8JPE - chain Q; structure by electron microscopy, 2.91 A resolution.

== Chain Q ==
Protein: Guanine nucleotide-binding protein G(q) subunit alpha
Organism: Homo sapiens
UniProtKB: P50148 (GNAQ_HUMAN); numbering as in UniProt (aligned over 37-359)
Amino-acid sequence (353 residues; each row starts with the number of its first residue):
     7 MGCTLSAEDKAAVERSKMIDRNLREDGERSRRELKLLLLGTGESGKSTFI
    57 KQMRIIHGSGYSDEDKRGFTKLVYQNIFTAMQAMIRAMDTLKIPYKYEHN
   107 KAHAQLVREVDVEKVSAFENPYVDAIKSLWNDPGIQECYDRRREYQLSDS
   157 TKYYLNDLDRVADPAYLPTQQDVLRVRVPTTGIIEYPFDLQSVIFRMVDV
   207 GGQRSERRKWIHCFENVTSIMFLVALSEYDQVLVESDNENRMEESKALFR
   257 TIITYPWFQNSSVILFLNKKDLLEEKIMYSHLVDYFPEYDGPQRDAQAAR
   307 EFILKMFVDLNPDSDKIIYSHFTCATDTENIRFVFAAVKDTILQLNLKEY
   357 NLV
Not modelled in the structure: 7-37, 355-359
Sequence notes: initiating methionine (7); expression tag (8-36)
Bound ions: Mg2+: Ser53, Thr186 (together with GDP)
Residues lining bound ligands:
  - tetrafluoroaluminate (ALF): Gly48, Glu49, Lys52, Ser53, Arg183, Pro185, Thr186, Val206, Gly207, Gly208, Gln209
  - GDP (guanosine-5'-diphosphate): Gly48, Glu49, Ser50, Gly51, Lys52, Ser53, Thr54, Asp155, Ser156, Leu180, Arg181, Val182, Arg183, Thr186, Asn274, Lys275, Asp277, Leu278, Cys330, Ala331, Thr332

== Overview ==
Ligands of chain Q: GDP and tetrafluoroaluminate. The Mg2+ site is built by Ser53 and Thr186.
Chain Q is Guanine nucleotide-binding protein G(q) subunit alpha (Homo sapiens); the structure, Focused
refinement structure of Galpha(q) in NTSR1-GRK2-Galpha(q) complexes, was determined by electron microscopy
together with 8JPB, 8JPC, 8JPD and 8JPF from the same study.
